Entry 4Y5Y (X-ray diffraction, 2.85 A resolution); this record covers chains A and D of the 6 polymer chains in the assembly.

# Chain A (and D)
Molecule: diabody 330 VH domain
Organism: Homo sapiens
Notes: chain D of this document is another copy of the same molecule, construct and numbering; everything in this record applies to it too
Sequence (130 residues; row label = number of the first residue in the row; numbers below 1 keep their minus sign (His-6 is residue -6)):
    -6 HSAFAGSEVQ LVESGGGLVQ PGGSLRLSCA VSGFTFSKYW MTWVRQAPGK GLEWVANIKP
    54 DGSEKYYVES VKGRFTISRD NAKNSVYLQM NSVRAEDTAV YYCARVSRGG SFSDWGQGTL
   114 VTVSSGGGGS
Unresolved in the structure: -6 to 0, 119-123 (chain D: -6 to 0, 120-123)
Cystine bridges: Cys22-Cys96
Modified residues: Lys31 (N-dimethyl-lysine; MLY); Lys52 (N-dimethyl-lysine; MLY)

# How chain A and chain D interact
Residue-residue contacts - 4 pairs, chain A then chain D:
  Leu11(A) - Ser118(D)
  Pro41(A) - Leu11(D)  hydrophobic
  Leu113(A) - Thr115(D)
  Thr115(A) - Thr115(D)
Other interface residues (no listed pair), chain D (4 interface residues in all): Ser117

# Overview
The chain A/chain D interface involves 4 residues from each chain.
Chain A and chain D are both diabody 330 VH domain (Homo sapiens); the structure, Diabody 330 complex with
EpoR, was determined by X-ray diffraction.
